Entry 6AKH (X-ray diffraction, 1.75 A resolution); this record covers chains A and P of the 4 polymer chains in the assembly.

[Chain A]
Protein: DNA-directed DNA/RNA polymerase mu
Source organism: Homo sapiens
Notes: EC 2.7.7.7; engineered mutation(s): deletions 398-410
UniProt: Q9NP87 (DPOLM_HUMAN); numbering as in UniProt; present here: 132-397, 411-494
Chain sequence (356 residues; numbered 127 to 494; 12 numbers in that range are skipped by the numbering (no residue carries them; nothing is unmodelled there); the number before each row is that of its first residue):
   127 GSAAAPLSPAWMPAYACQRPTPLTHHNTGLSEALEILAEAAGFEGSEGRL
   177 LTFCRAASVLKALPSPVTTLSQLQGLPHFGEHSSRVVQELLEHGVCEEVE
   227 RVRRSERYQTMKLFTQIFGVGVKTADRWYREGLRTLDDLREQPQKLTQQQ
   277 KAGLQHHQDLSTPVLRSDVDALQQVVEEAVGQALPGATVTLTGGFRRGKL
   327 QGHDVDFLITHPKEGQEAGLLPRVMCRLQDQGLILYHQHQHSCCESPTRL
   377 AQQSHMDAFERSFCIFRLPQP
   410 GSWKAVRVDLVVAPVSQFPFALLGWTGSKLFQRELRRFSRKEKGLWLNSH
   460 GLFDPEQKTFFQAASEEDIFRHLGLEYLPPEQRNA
Not modelled in the structure: 127-137, 366-383
Sequence notes: expression tag (127-131); linker (410)
Swiss-Prot annotation at these positions:
  - region: Arg323 to Asp332 (Involved in ssDNA binding)
  - binding site (Mg(2+)): Asp330, Asp332, Asp418
  - site: Gly433 (Responsible for the low discrimination between dNTP and rNTP)
Bound ions: Na+: Thr241, Ile243, Val246 (shared with DT3(P) of chain P); Mn2+ site 1: Asp330, Asp332 (together with DUP); Mn2+ site 2: Asp330, Asp332, Asp418 (together with DUP) (shared with DA4(P) of chain P)
Ligand contacts: DUP (2'-deoxyuridine 5'-alpha,beta-imido-triphosphate): Gly319, Gly320, Arg323, Lys325, Gln327, Gly328, His329, Asp330, Asp332, Asp418, Gly433, Trp434, Thr435, Gly436, Ser437, Lys438, Gln441

[Chain P]
Molecule: 4-nt DNA strand
Sequence (4 nucleotides; each row starts with the number of its first residue):
     1 CGTA
Bound ions: Na+: DT3 (shared with Thr241(A), Ile243(A), Val246(A) of chain A); Mn2+: DA4 (together with DUP) (shared with Asp330(A), Asp332(A), Asp418(A) of chain A)

[How chain A and chain P interact]
Pairs across the interface (22; chain A residue first):
  Ile243(A) with DT3(P), phosphate contact
  Phe244(A) with DT3(P), sugar contact
  Gly245(A) with DG2(P), phosphate contact; DT3(P), hydrogen bond to the phosphate
  Val246(A) with DG2(P), hydrogen bond to the phosphate; DT3(P), hydrogen bond to the phosphate
  Gly247(A) with DG2(P), hydrogen bond to the phosphate; DT3(P), phosphate contact
  Lys249(A) with DC1(P), phosphate contact; DG2(P), phosphate contact
  Thr250(A) with DC1(P), hydrogen bond to the phosphate; DG2(P), hydrogen bond to the phosphate
  Gln275(A) with DG2(P), sugar contact
  His329(A) with DA4(P), salt bridge to the phosphate
  Asp332(A) with DA4(P), phosphate contact
  Arg387(A) with DA4(P), base contact
  Phe389(A) with DT3(P), sugar contact; DA4(P), sugar contact
  Arg416(A) with DT3(P), phosphate contact; DA4(P), salt bridge to the phosphate
  Asp418(A) with DA4(P), phosphate contact
  Trp434(A) with DA4(P), phosphate contact
Interface residues without a listed pair, chain A (17 interface residues in all): Val248, Asp330

[In short]
17 residues of chain A face 4 of chain P across their interface; the contacts include 6 hydrogen bonds and 2
salt bridges. Polar pairs include Gly245(A)-DT3(P), Val246(A)-DG2(P) and Val246(A)-DT3(P). Chain A binds
compound DUP. UniProt lists 3 Mg2+-binding residues on chain A.
Chain A is DNA-directed DNA/RNA polymerase mu (Homo sapiens) and chain P is a 4-nt DNA strand; the structure,
Pre-catalytic Ternary Complex of Human DNA Polymerase Mu with Templating Adenine and Incoming Mn-dUMPNPP, was
determined by X-ray diffraction, deposited together with 6AK8, 6AK9, 6IPD, 6IPE, 6IPF and 6IPG.
